4A0W - chains D and H of the 16 polymer chains in the assembly; structure by electron microscopy, 13.90 A resolution (very low resolution: no residue pairs are listed; an interface is given only as per-side residue counts).

== Chain D (and H) ==
Molecule: T-complex protein 1 subunit beta
Organism: Bos taurus
Notes: chain H of this document is another copy of the same molecule, construct and numbering; everything in this record applies to it too
UniProt: Q3ZBH0 (TCPB_BOVIN); residues 1-513 here correspond to UniProt positions 14-526 (UniProt number = residue number + 13)
Chain sequence (513 residues; each row starts with the number of its first residue):
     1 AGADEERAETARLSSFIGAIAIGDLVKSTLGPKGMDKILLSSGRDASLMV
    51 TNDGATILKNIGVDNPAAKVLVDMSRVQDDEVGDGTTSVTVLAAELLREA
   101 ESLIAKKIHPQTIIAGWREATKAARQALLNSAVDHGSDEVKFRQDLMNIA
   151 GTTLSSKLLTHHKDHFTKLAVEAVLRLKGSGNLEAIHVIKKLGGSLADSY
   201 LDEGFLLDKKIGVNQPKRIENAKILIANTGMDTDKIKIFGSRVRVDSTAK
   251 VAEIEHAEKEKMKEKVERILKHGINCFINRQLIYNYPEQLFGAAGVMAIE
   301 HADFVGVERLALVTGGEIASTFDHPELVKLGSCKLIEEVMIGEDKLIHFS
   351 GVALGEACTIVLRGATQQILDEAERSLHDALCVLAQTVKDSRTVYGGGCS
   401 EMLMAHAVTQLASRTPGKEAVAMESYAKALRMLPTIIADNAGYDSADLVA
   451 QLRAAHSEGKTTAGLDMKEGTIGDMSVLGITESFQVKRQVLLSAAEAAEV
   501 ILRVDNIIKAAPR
UniProt features mapped onto this chain:
  - binding site (ADP): Gly-31, Gly-85, Thr-86, Thr-87, Ser-88, Ser-155, Ser-156, Gly-397, Glu-482, Lys-487
  - binding site (ATP): Gly-31, Gly-85, Thr-86, Thr-87, Glu-482, Lys-487
  - binding site (Mg(2+)): Asp-84
  - modified residue: Ser-47 (Phosphoserine), Lys-141 (N6-acetyllysine), Lys-168 (N6-acetyllysine), Ser-247 (Phosphoserine), Thr-248 (Phosphothreonine)
  - cross-link: Lys-235 (Glycyl lysine isopeptide (Lys-Gly) (interchain with G-Cter in SUMO2))

== Chain D / chain H interface ==
At this resolution (14 A) residue pairs are not listed: 20 residues of chain D and 22 of chain H lie at the interface.

== Overview ==
20 residues of chain D face 22 of chain H across their interface. From UniProt: 10 ADP-binding residues, 6
ATP-binding residues and Mg2+-binding residue Asp-84(D) on chain D.
Both chains are T-complex protein 1 subunit beta (Bos taurus). Entry 4A0W (model built against symmetry-free
cryo-EM map of TRiC-ADP-AlFx) was determined by electron microscopy, deposited together with 4A0O, 4A0V and
4A13.
